PDB entry 8FWE | electron microscopy, 3.46 A resolution | chains AN and AS of the 102 polymer chains in the assembly

== Chain AN ==
Name: Neck 2 protein, gp15
Source organism: Agrobacterium phage Milano
Reference sequence: A0A482MFQ3 (A0A482MFQ3_9CAUD); residues 1-141 here = UniProt positions 1-141
Amino-acid sequence (141 residues; each row starts with the number of its first residue):
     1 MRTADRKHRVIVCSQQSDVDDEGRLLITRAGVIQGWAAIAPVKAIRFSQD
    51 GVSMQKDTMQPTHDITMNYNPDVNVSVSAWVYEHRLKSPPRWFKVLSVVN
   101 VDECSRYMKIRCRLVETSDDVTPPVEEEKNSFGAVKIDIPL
Unresolved in the structure: 126-141

== Chain AS ==
Name: Tail-terminator protein, gp18
Source organism: Agrobacterium phage Milano
Reference sequence: A0A482MF73 (A0A482MF73_9CAUD); residues 1-178 here = UniProt positions 1-178
Amino-acid sequence (178 residues; each row starts with the number of its first residue):
     1 METKLTYGNRVTLPEFAKYIVAPAFHEIEGRAIPVTGVDDDASGTQATKL
    51 PFVLVGLRQGDTSGPATIAGNSTINLRDDFIVEFNMKKERYRDRKGGETP
   101 FFSYYDYESIRDRLFNSMIEFSGEHGITFEFVSLDISTEGDVVYIEFRFR
   151 QNYEWCETVREADTTIEAGRFSINLQGC
Unresolved in the structure: 1-4, 160-178

== Chain AN / chain AS interface ==
Pairs across the interface (26):
  R24(AN) - Y91(AS)
  L25(AN) - E98(AS)
  L25(AN) - T99(AS)
  L25(AN) - P100(AS)
  L26(AN) - D93(AS)
  L26(AN) - E98(AS)
  L26(AN) - T99(AS)
  I27(AN) - G96(AS)
  I27(AN) - E98(AS)  hydrogen bond (backbone-backbone)
  T28(AN) - G96(AS)
  R29(AN) - E98(AS)  salt bridge
  R46(AN) - A42(AS)
  S48(AN) - D141(AS)  hydrogen bond
  D50(AN) - K87(AS)  salt bridge
  V52(AN) - F101(AS)  hydrophobic
  V52(AN) - G140(AS)
  V52(AN) - D141(AS)
  S53(AN) - G140(AS)
  M54(AN) - Q46(AS)
  M54(AN) - E139(AS)
  M54(AN) - D141(AS)
  K56(AN) - S137(AS)
  K56(AN) - T138(AS)  hydrogen bond (side chain-backbone)
  E116(AN) - R90(AS)  salt bridge
  D120(AN) - R92(AS)  hydrogen bond (backbone-side chain)
  T122(AN) - E98(AS)
Interface residues without a listed pair, chain AN (19 interface residues in all): D20, Q49, Q55
Interface residues without a listed pair, chain AS (22 interface residues in all): S43, G97, S103, V142, Y144

== In short ==
Chain AN and chain AS form an interface of 19 and 22 residues respectively; the contacts include 4 hydrogen
bonds and 3 salt bridges. Polar pairs include R29(AN)-E98(AS), D50(AN)-K87(AS) and E116(AN)-R90(AS).
Chain AN is Neck 2 protein, gp15 and chain AS is Tail-terminator protein, gp18, both from Agrobacterium phage
Milano; the structure, Neck structure of Agrobacterium phage Milano, C3 symmetry, was determined by electron
microscopy (same publication as 8FWG, 8FWM, 8FXP and 8FXR).
